Entry 1N9S (X-ray diffraction, 3.50 A resolution); this record covers chains A and G of the 7 polymer chains in the assembly.

== Chain A (and G) ==
Molecule: Small nuclear ribonucleoprotein F
Organism: Saccharomyces cerevisiae
Notes: chain G of this document is another copy of the same molecule, construct and numbering; everything in this record applies to it too
UniProtKB: P54999 (RUXF_YEAST); residues 1-86 here = UniProt positions 1-86
Sequence (93 residues; row label = number of the first residue in the row; numbers below 1 keep their minus sign (Met-6 is residue -6)):
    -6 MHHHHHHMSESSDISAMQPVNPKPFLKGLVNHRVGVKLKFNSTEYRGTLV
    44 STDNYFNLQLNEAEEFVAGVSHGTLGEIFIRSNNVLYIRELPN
Not modelled in the structure: -6 to 18 (chain G: -6 to 16)
Sequence notes: expression tag (-6 to 0); engineered mutation Ser75 (Cys in P54999)

== Chain A / chain G interface ==
Residue-residue contacts - 31 pairs, chain A then chain G:
  Leu31(A) - Leu79(G)  hydrophobic
  Phe33(A) - Lys32(G)
  Phe33(A) - Leu79(G)  hydrophobic
  Tyr38(A) - Leu79(G)
  Tyr38(A) - Tyr80(G)
  Ser44(A) - Phe18(G)
  Asn50(A) - Phe49(G)
  Leu51(A) - Phe18(G)
  Gln52(A) - Phe18(G)
  Leu68(A) - Tyr80(G)
  Glu70(A) - Ile81(G)
  Glu70(A) - Arg82(G)
  Glu70(A) - Glu83(G)
  Ile71(A) - Ile81(G)
  Ile71(A) - Arg82(G)
  Phe72(A) - Phe18(G)  hydrophobic
  Phe72(A) - Leu22(G)  hydrophobic
  Phe72(A) - Tyr80(G)
  Phe72(A) - Ile81(G)  hydrogen bond (backbone-backbone)
  Ile73(A) - Phe49(G)
  Ile73(A) - Leu79(G)
  Ile73(A) - Tyr80(G)  hydrophobic
  Arg74(A) - Tyr48(G)
  Arg74(A) - Phe49(G)
  Arg74(A) - Ser75(G)
  Arg74(A) - Asn76(G)
  Arg74(A) - Val78(G)
  Arg74(A) - Leu79(G)  hydrogen bond (backbone-backbone)
  Asn77(A) - Lys32(G)
  Asn77(A) - Val78(G)  hydrogen bond (side chain-backbone)
  Asn77(A) - Leu79(G)  hydrogen bond (side chain-backbone)
Interface residues without a listed pair, chain A (15 interface residues in all): Thr45

== Overview ==
15 residues of chain A and 13 residues of chain G are in contact, with 4 hydrogen bonds. Among the polar pairs
are Asn77(A)-Val78(G), Asn77(A)-Leu79(G) and Phe72(A)-Ile81(G).
Chain A and chain G are both Small nuclear ribonucleoprotein F (Saccharomyces cerevisiae); the structure,
Crystal structure of yeast SmF in spacegroup P43212, was determined by X-ray diffraction together with 1N9R
from the same study.
